PDB entry 7DCO | electron microscopy, 2.50 A resolution | chains G and R of the 56 polymer chains in the assembly

Chain G:
Molecule: pre-mRNA
From: Saccharomyces cerevisiae
Sequence (162 nucleotides; numbered 74 to 537; 302 numbers in that range are skipped by the numbering (no residue carries them; nothing is unmodelled there); the number before each row is that of its first residue):
    74 AAAAUAAAAA AAAAAAAAUU UGUAAGGUAU GUAUUAUUUU UU
   418 NNNNNNNNNN NNNNNNNNNN NNNNNNNNNN NNNNNNNNNN NNNNNNNNNN AAAAAAAANN
   478 NAAAAAANAA AAACUAGAUA CUAACACAUU UAAUUUUUUU UUGUUUUUNN UUUUUUUUUU
Disordered / not traced: 418-467, 476-478, 485, 526-527, 537

Chain R:
Name: Pre-mRNA-splicing factor CWC2
From: Saccharomyces cerevisiae
UniProtKB: A0A6A5Q155 (A0A6A5Q155_YEASX); residue numbers follow UniProt; this construct covers 1-261
Amino-acid sequence (261 residues; numbered 1 to 261; the number before each row is that of its first residue):
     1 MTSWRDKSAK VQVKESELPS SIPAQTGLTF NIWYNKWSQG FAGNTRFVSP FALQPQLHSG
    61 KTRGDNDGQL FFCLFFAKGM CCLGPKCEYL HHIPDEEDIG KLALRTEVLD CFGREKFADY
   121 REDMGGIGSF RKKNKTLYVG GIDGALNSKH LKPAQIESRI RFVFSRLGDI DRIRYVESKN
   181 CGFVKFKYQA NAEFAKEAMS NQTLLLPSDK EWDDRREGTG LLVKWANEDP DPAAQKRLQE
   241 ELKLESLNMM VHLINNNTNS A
Bound ions: Zn2+: Cys-73, Cys-81, Cys-87, His-91

Chain G / chain R interface:
Residue-residue contacts (28; chain G residue first):
  U108(G) / Asn-44(R)  base contact
  U111(G) / Asn-44(R)  hydrogen bond to the base
  U111(G) / Leu-222(R)  sugar contact
  U112(G) / Tyr-138(R)  phosphate contact
  U112(G) / Gly-140(R)  phosphate contact
  U112(G) / Gly-141(R)  hydrogen bond to the phosphate
  U112(G) / Lys-179(R)  sugar contact
  U112(G) / Asn-180(R)  hydrogen bond to the base
  U112(G) / Cys-181(R)  hydrogen bond to the sugar
  U113(G) / Met-124(R)  base contact
  U113(G) / Tyr-138(R)  stacking on the base
  U113(G) / Cys-181(R)  sugar contact
  U113(G) / Phe-183(R)  sugar contact
  U113(G) / Lys-224(R)  base contact
  U113(G) / Trp-225(R)  hydrogen bond to the base
  U113(G) / Ala-226(R)  base contact
  U113(G) / Asn-227(R)  hydrogen bond to the base
  U114(G) / Thr-136(R)  base contact
  U114(G) / Arg-174(R)  hydrogen bond to the phosphate
  U114(G) / Phe-183(R)  stacking on the base
  U114(G) / Asn-227(R)  base contact
  U114(G) / Asp-229(R)  hydrogen bond to the sugar
  U114(G) / Pro-230(R)  phosphate contact
  U114(G) / Asp-231(R)  hydrogen bond to the sugar
  U115(G) / Arg-174(R)  salt bridge to the phosphate
  U115(G) / Pro-230(R)  base contact
  U115(G) / Asp-231(R)  sugar contact
  U115(G) / Pro-232(R)  sugar contact
Interface residues without a listed pair, chain R (25 interface residues in all): Phe-41, Gly-43, Arg-46, Asp-123, Val-176

In short:
Chain G and chain R form an interface of 6 and 25 residues respectively, with 9 hydrogen bonds, 1 salt bridge
and 2 aromatic stacking contacts. Among the polar pairs are U111(G)/Asn-44(R), U112(G)/Asn-180(R) and
U113(G)/Trp-225(R). Cys-73(R), Cys-81(R), Cys-87(R) and His-91(R) coordinate Zn2+.
Chain G is pre-mRNA and chain R is Pre-mRNA-splicing factor CWC2, both from Saccharomyces cerevisiae; the
structure, Cryo-EM structure of the activated spliceosome (Bact complex) at an atomic resolution of 2.5
angstrom, was determined by electron microscopy (same publication as 7DCP, 7DCQ, 7DCR and 7DD3).
